PDB entry 3S2H | X-ray diffraction, 3.30 A resolution | chains B and R of the 12 polymer chains in the assembly

[Chain B]
Name: DNA-directed RNA polymerase II subunit RPB2
From: Saccharomyces cerevisiae
Notes: EC 2.7.7.6
Reference sequence: P08518 (RPB2_YEAST); numbering as in UniProt (aligned over 1-1224)
Chain sequence (1224 residues; row label = number of the first residue in the row):
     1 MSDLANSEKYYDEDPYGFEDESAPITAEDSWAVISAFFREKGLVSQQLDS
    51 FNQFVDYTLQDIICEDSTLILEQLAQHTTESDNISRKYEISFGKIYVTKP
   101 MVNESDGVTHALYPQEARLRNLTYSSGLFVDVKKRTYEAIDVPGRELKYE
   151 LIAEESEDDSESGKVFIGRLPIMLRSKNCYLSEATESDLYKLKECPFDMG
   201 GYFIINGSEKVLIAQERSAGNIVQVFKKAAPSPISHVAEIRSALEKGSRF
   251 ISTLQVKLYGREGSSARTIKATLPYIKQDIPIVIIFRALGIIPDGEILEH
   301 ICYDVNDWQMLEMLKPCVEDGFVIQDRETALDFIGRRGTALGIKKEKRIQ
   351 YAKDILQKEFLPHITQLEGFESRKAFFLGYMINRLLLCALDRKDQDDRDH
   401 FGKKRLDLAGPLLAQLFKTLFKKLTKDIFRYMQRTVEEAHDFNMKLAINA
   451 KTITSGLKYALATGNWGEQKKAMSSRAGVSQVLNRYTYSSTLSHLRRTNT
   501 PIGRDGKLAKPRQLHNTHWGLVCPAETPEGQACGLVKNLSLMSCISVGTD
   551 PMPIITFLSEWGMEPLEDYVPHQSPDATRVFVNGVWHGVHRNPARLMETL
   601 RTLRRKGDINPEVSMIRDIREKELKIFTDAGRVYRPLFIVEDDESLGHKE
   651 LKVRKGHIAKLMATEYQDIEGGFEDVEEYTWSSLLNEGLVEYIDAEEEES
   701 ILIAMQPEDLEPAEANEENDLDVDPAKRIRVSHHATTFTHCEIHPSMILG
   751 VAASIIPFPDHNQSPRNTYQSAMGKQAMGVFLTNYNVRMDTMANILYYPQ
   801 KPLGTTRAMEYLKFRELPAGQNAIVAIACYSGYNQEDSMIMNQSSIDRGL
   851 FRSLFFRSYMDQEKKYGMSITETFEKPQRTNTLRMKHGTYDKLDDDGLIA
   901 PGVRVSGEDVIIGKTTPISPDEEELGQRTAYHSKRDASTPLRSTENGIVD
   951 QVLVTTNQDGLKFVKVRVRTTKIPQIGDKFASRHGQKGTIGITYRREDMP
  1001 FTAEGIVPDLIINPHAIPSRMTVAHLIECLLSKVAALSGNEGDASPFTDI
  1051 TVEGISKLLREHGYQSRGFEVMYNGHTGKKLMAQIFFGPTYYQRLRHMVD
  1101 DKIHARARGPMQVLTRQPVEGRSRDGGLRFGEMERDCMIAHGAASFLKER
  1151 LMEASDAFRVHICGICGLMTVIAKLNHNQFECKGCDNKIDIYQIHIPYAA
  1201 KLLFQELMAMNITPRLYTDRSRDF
Disordered / not traced: 1-19, 71-88, 142-163, 336-344, 438-445, 503-508, 669-677, 716-721, 920-932
Metal / ion sites: Zn2+: Cys-1163, Cys-1166, Cys-1182, Cys-1185

[Chain R]
Molecule: 6-nt RNA strand
Sequence (6 nucleotides; row label = number of the first residue in the row):
     5 AGAGGX
Modified / non-standard residues: 2IA (2'-deoxy-2'-iodoadenosine 5'-(dihydrogen phosphate)) at position 10
Metal / ion sites: Mg2+: 2IA_10 (shared with 3 residues of chain A)

[Interface between chain B and chain R]
Residue-residue contacts - 11 pairs, chain B then chain R:
  Arg-476(B) / G6(R)  salt bridge to the phosphate
  Ala-477(B) / G6(R)  sugar contact
  Ala-477(B) / A7(R)  phosphate contact
  Gln-481(B) / A7(R)  hydrogen bond to the phosphate
  Gln-531(B) / G8(R)  base contact
  Gln-776(B) / G8(R)  hydrogen bond to the sugar
  Gln-776(B) / G9(R)  hydrogen bond to the phosphate
  Lys-979(B) / G9(R)  phosphate contact
  Lys-979(B) / 2IA_10(R)  base contact
  Lys-987(B) / 2IA_10(R)  base contact
  His-1097(B) / G9(R)  sugar contact
Other interface residues (no listed pair), chain B (11 interface residues in all): Gly-478, Tyr-486, Ala-772
Other interface residues (no listed pair), chain R (6 interface residues in all): A5

[Summary]
11 residues of chain B and 6 residues of chain R are in contact; the contacts include 3 hydrogen bonds and 1
salt bridge. Polar pairs include Gln-776(B)/G8(R), Gln-481(B)/A7(R) and Gln-776(B)/G9(R). The Zn2+ site is
built by Cys-1163(B), Cys-1166(B), Cys-1182(B) and Cys-1185(B).
Here chain B is DNA-directed RNA polymerase II subunit RPB2 (Saccharomyces cerevisiae) and chain R is a 6-nt
RNA strand. Entry 3S2H (RNA Polymerase II Initiation Complex with a 6-nt RNA containing a 2[prime]-iodo ATP)
was determined by X-ray diffraction (same publication as 3RZD, 3RZO, 3S14, 3S15, 3S16, 3S17 and 5 further
entries).
